Entry 8OXV (X-ray diffraction, 1.80 A resolution); this record covers chains B and C of the 3 polymer chains in the assembly.

[Chain B]
Name: Antibody Fab fragment Heavy chain
Source organism: Homo sapiens
Notes: antibody fragment or engineered binder
Amino-acid sequence (225 residues; numbered 1 to 225; the number before each row is that of its first residue):
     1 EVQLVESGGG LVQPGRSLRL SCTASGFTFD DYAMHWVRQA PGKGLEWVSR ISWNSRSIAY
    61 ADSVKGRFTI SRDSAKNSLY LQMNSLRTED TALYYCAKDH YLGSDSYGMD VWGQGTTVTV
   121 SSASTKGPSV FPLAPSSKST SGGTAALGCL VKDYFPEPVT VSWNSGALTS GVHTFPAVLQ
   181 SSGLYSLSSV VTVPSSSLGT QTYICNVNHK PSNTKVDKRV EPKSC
Disulfides: C22-C96, C149-C205

[Chain C]
Name: Antibody Fab fragment light chain
Source organism: Homo sapiens
Notes: antibody fragment or engineered binder
Amino-acid sequence (216 residues; row label = number of the first residue in the row):
     1 NFMLTQPHSV SESPGKTVTI SCTRSSGSID SNYVQWYQQR PGSAPTIVIH EDNQRPSGVP
    61 DRFSGSIDTS SNSASLTISG LKTEDEADYY CQSYDPSNVV FGGGTKLTVL GQPKAAPSVT
   121 LFPPSSEELQ ANKATLVCLI SDFYPGAVTV AWKADSSPVK AGVETTTPSK QSNNKYAASS
   181 YLSLTPEQWK SHRSYSCQVT HEGSTVEKTV APTECS
Disulfides: C22-C91, C138-C197

[Interface between chain B and chain C]
Pairs across the interface - 80 pairs, chain B then chain C:
  Q39(B) - Q39(C)  hydrogen bond
  Q39(B) - Y90(C)
  G42(B) - T167(C)
  K43(B) - Y90(C)
  G44(B) - Y90(C)
  L45(B) - P45(C)  hydrophobic
  L45(B) - Y90(C)  hydrophobic
  L45(B) - F101(C)
  W47(B) - N98(C)
  W47(B) - V99(C)  hydrophobic
  W47(B) - F101(C)
  R50(B) - P96(C)  hydrogen bond (side chain-backbone)
  R50(B) - S97(C)  hydrogen bond (side chain-backbone)
  Y60(B) - N98(C)
  Y95(B) - Q39(C)  hydrogen bond
  Y95(B) - S43(C)
  Y95(B) - A44(C)  hydrophobic
  Y95(B) - P45(C)
  H100(B) - H50(C)
  H100(B) - E51(C)  salt bridge
  Y101(B) - Y33(C)
  Y101(B) - Q35(C)  hydrogen bond
  Y101(B) - E51(C)
  S106(B) - Y33(C)
  S106(B) - Y94(C)  hydrogen bond
  Y107(B) - Q35(C)  hydrogen bond (backbone-side chain)
  Y107(B) - Q92(C)  hydrogen bond (backbone-side chain)
  Y107(B) - Y94(C)
  Y107(B) - P96(C)
  Y107(B) - V99(C)  hydrophobic
  G108(B) - Q35(C)
  G108(B) - Y37(C)
  G108(B) - Q92(C)
  M109(B) - Y37(C)  hydrogen bond (backbone-side chain)
  M109(B) - I47(C)
  M109(B) - Q92(C)
  M109(B) - V99(C)  hydrophobic
  M109(B) - F101(C)  hydrophobic
  D110(B) - I47(C)
  W112(B) - Y37(C)
  W112(B) - P45(C)
  W112(B) - F101(C)  hydrophobic
  G113(B) - A44(C)
  Q114(B) - A44(C)  hydrogen bond (side chain-backbone)
  F131(B) - S125(C)
  F131(B) - E127(C)
  F131(B) - E128(C)
  P132(B) - S125(C)
  P132(B) - E127(C)
  L133(B) - F122(C)
  A134(B) - F122(C)
  A146(B) - T120(C)
  A146(B) - F122(C)
  L150(B) - Y181(C)  hydrophobic
  K152(B) - E128(C)  salt bridge
  K152(B) - K133(C)
  K152(B) - T135(C)
  H173(B) - K170(C)
  H173(B) - Q171(C)
  H173(B) - A177(C)
  F175(B) - A177(C)  hydrophobic
  F175(B) - A178(C)
  F175(B) - S179(C)
  P176(B) - T166(C)
  P176(B) - S169(C)
  V178(B) - E164(C)
  V178(B) - T166(C)
  V178(B) - Y181(C)  hydrophobic
  L179(B) - E164(C)
  Q180(B) - E164(C)
  Q180(B) - S183(C)
  L187(B) - Y181(C)
  S188(B) - V137(C)
  S188(B) - Y181(C)  hydrogen bond
  V190(B) - L139(C)  hydrophobic
  K218(B) - E127(C)  salt bridge
  K223(B) - E214(C)  salt bridge
  C225(B) - E214(C)
  C225(B) - C215(C)
  C225(B) - S216(C)
Interface residues without a listed pair, chain B (46 interface residues in all): H35, V37, A59, D105, L147, V172, A177, S186
Interface residues without a listed pair, chain C (45 interface residues in all): D95, I140, T165, S172

[Summary]
46 residues of chain B and 45 residues of chain C are in contact; the contacts include 11 hydrogen bonds and 4
salt bridges. Among the polar pairs are H100(B)-E51(C), K152(B)-E128(C) and K218(B)-E127(C).
Chain B is Antibody Fab fragment Heavy chain and chain C is Antibody Fab fragment light chain, both from Homo
sapiens; the structure, Transglutaminase 3 zymogen in complex with DH patient-derived Fab DH63-B02, was
determined by X-ray diffraction together with 8OXW, 8OXX and 8OXY from the same study.
